1SDK - chains A and B of the 4 polymer chains in the assembly; structure by X-ray diffraction, 1.80 A resolution.

Chain A:
Molecule: Hemoglobin A
Source organism: Homo sapiens
Reference sequence: P69905 (HBA_HUMAN); residue numbers follow UniProt; this construct covers 1-141
Sequence (141 residues; numbered 1 to 141; the number before each row is that of its first residue):
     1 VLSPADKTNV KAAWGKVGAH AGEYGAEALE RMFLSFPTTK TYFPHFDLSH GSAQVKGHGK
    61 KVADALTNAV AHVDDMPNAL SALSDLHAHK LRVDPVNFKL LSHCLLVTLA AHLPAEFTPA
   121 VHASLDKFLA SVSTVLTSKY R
Ion coordination: heme Fe: His87 (together with carbon monoxide)
Small-molecule neighbours: carbon monoxide / heme: Leu29, Met32, Thr39, Tyr42, Phe43, His45, Phe46, His58, Lys61, Val62, Ala65, Leu66, Leu83, Leu86, His87, Leu91, Val93, Asn97, Phe98, Leu101, Val132, Leu136
UniProt features mapped onto this chain:
  - site: Lys61 (Not glycated)

Chain B:
Molecule: Hemoglobin A
Source organism: Homo sapiens
Reference sequence: P68871 (HBB_HUMAN); numbering as in UniProt (aligned over 1-146)
Sequence (146 residues; row label = number of the first residue in the row):
     1 VHLTPEEKSA VTALWGKVNV DEVGGEALGR LLVVYPWTQR FFESFGDLST PDAVMGNPKV
    61 KAHGKKVLGA FSDGLAHLDN LKGTFATLSE LHCDKLHVDP ENFRLLGNVL VCVLAHHFGK
   121 EFTPPVQAAY QKVVAGVANA LAHKYH
Covalently attached groups: 1,3,5-benzenetricarboxylic acid (TMM) linked to Lys82
Ion coordination: heme Fe: His92 (together with carbon monoxide)
Small-molecule neighbours: carbon monoxide / heme: Leu28, Leu31, Thr38, Phe41, Phe42, His63, Lys66, Val67, Ala70, Phe71, Leu88, Leu91, His92, Leu96, Val98, Asn102, Phe103, Leu106, Val137, Leu141

Chain A / chain B interface:
Pairs across the interface - 37 pairs, chain A then chain B:
  Arg31(A) with Phe122(B), hydrogen bond (side chain-backbone); Thr123(B); Pro124(B); Gln127(B), hydrogen bond
  Leu34(A) with Pro124(B), hydrophobic; Pro125(B); Ala128(B)
  Ser35(A) with Gln127(B); Ala128(B); Gln131(B)
  Phe36(A) with Gln131(B)
  His103(A) with Asn108(B), hydrogen bond (side chain-backbone); Val111(B); Gln127(B); Gln131(B), hydrogen bond
  Cys104(A) with Gln127(B)
  Val107(A) with Val111(B), hydrophobic; Cys112(B), hydrophobic; Ala115(B), hydrophobic; Gln127(B)
  Ala110(A) with Cys112(B); Ala115(B); His116(B)
  Ala111(A) with Ala115(B); Gly119(B); Lys120(B), hydrogen bond (backbone-side chain)
  Pro114(A) with His116(B), hydrogen bond (backbone-side chain)
  Phe117(A) with Arg30(B), hydrogen bond (backbone-side chain); His116(B)
  Thr118(A) with Arg30(B), hydrogen bond (backbone-side chain)
  Pro119(A) with Arg30(B); Val33(B); Met55(B), hydrophobic
  His122(A) with Arg30(B), hydrogen bond; Val34(B)
  Asp126(A) with Val34(B); Tyr35(B)
Also at the interface, not in a pair above, chain A (20 interface residues in all): Glu30, Leu106, Ala120, Ala123, Lys127
Also at the interface, not in a pair above, chain B (21 interface residues in all): Pro51, Val109

Summary:
The interface between chain A and chain B involves 20 residues on one side and 21 on the other; the contacts
include 9 hydrogen bonds. Polar contacts include Arg31(A)-Phe122(B), Arg31(A)-Gln127(B) and
His103(A)-Asn108(B). Ligands of chain A: carbon monoxide / heme.
Here chain A is Hemoglobin A and chain B is Hemoglobin A, both from Homo sapiens. Entry 1SDK (Cross-linked,
carbonmonoxy hemoglobin A) was determined by X-ray diffraction (same publication as 1SDL).
